PDB entry 7MOS | X-ray diffraction, 1.70 A resolution | chain A

Chain A:
Name: Histone deacetylase 2
From: Homo sapiens
Notes: EC 3.5.1.98
UniProtKB: Q92769 (HDAC2_HUMAN); residue numbers follow UniProt; this construct covers 1-376
Sequence (376 residues; each row starts with the number of its first residue):
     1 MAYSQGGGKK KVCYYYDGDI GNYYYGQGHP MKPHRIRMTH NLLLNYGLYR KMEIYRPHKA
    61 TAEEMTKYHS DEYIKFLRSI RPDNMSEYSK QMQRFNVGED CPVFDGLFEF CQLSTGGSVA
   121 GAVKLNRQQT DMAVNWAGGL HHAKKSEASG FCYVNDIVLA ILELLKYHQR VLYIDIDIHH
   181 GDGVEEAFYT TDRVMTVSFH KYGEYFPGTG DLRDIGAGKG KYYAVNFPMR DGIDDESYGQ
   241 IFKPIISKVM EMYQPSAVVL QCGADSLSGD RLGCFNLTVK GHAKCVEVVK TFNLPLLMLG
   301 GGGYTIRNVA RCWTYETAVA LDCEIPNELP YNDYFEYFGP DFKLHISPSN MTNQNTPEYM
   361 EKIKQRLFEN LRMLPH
Unresolved in the structure: 1-7, 376
Ion coordination: Ca2+ site 1: Asp175, Asp177, His179, Ser198, Phe199; Zn2+: Asp177, His179, Asp265 (together with ZLV); Ca2+ site 2: Phe188, Thr191, Val194
Small-molecule neighbours: ZLV ((3S,18S,20aR)-18-(6,6-dihydroxyoctyl)-1,5,6,7,8,18,19,20a-octahydro-4H-14,17-epiminoazeto[1,2-g][1,7,10,13]benzoxatriazacycloheptadecin-20(2H)-one): Gly28, Pro30, Met31, Glu99, Asp100, Leu140, His141, His142, Gly150, Phe151, Cys152, Asp177, His179, Phe206, Asp265, Leu272, Gly301, Gly302, Tyr304
UniProt features mapped onto this chain:
  - active site: His142
  - binding site (1D-myo-inositol 1,4,5,6-tetrakisphosphate): Gly28, Lys32, Arg271
  - binding site (Ca(2+)): Asp175, Asp177, His179, Phe188, Thr191, Val194, Ser198, Phe199, Tyr223
  - binding site (Zn(2+)): Asp177, His179, Asp265
  - modified residue: Lys75 (N6-acetyllysine), Lys221 (N6-acetyllysine), Cys262 (S-nitrosocysteine), Cys274 (S-nitrosocysteine)
  - cross-link: Lys75 (Glycyl lysine isopeptide (Lys-Gly) (interchain with G-Cter in SUMO2))

Summary:
Chain A binds compound ZLV. Asp175, Asp177, His179, Ser198 and Phe199 coordinate Ca2+ site 1. The Zn2+ site is
built by Asp177, His179 and Asp265. UniProt lists active-site residue His142, 3 residues binding
1D-myo-inositol 1,4,5,6-tetrakisphosphate, 9 Ca2+-binding residues and 3 Zn2+-binding residues.
Chain A is Histone deacetylase 2 (Homo sapiens); the structure, Structure of HDAC2 in complex with a
macrocyclic inhibitor (compound 4), was determined by X-ray diffraction, deposited together with 7MOT, 7MOX,
7MOY and 7MOZ.
